9GNV - chains A and B; structure by X-ray diffraction, 2.18 A resolution.

Chain A:
Molecule: Sentrin-specific protease 5
Organism: Homo sapiens
Notes: EC 3.4.22.-
UniProt: Q96HI0 (SENP5_HUMAN); numbering as in UniProt (aligned over 568-755)
Chain sequence (207 residues; each row starts with the number of its first residue):
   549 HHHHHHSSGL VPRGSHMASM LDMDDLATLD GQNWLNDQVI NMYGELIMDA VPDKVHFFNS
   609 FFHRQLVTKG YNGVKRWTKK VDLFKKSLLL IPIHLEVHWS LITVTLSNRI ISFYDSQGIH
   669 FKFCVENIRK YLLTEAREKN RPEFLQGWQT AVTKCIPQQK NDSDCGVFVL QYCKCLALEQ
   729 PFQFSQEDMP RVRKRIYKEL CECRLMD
Not modelled in the structure: 549-567
Construct notes: expression tag (549-567)
UniProt features mapped onto this chain:
  - active site: His646, Asp663, Cys713
  - mutagenesis: Cys713 (C713A: Abolishes enzymatic activity)
What the authors report for this chain:
  - catalytic residues: Cys713
  - specificity-determining residues: Arg624
  - mutagenesis - N607A, K627A: decreased catalytic activity on SUMO1
  - mutagenesis - R624A: unchanged catalytic activity on SUMO1 substrates
  - mutagenesis - R624A, R624A/K627A, C713A: decreased catalytic activity on endogenous SUMO2 conjugates
  - mutagenesis - N607A: abolished catalytic activity on SUMO2 substrates
  - mutagenesis - R624A, K627A: decreased catalytic activity on SUMO2 substrates

Chain B:
Molecule: Small ubiquitin-related modifier 1
UniProt: P63165 (SUMO1_HUMAN); residue numbers follow UniProt; this construct covers 19-96
Chain sequence (80 residues; row label = number of the first residue in the row):
    18 MGEYIKLKVI GQDSSEIHFK VKMTTHLKKL KESYCQRQGV PMNSLRFLFE GQRIADNHTP
    78 KELGMEEEDV IEVYQEQTGX
Not modelled in the structure: 18-19
Construct notes: initiating methionine (18); expression tag (97)
Modified / non-standard residues: AYE (prop-2-en-1-amine) at position 97
UniProt features mapped onto this chain:
  - region: Lys37 to Met40 (Microbial infection: Interaction with Tula hantavirus)
  - site: Phe36 (Interaction with PIAS2)
  - modified residue: Ser32 (Phosphoserine)
  - cross-link (Glycyl lysine isopeptide (Lys-Gly)): Lys23 (interchain with G-Cter in SUMO2), Lys25 (interchain with G-Cter in SUMO1), Lys37 (interchain with G-Cter in SUMO2), Lys39 (interchain with G-Cter in SUMO2), Lys45 (interchain with G-Cter in SUMO2), Lys46 (interchain with G-Cter in SUMO2)
  - mutagenesis: Phe36 (F36A: Abolishes binding to PIAS2)
What the authors report for this chain:
  - specificity-determining residues: Glu67
  - mutagenesis - E67D: increased catalytic activity with Sentrin-specific protease 5 (chain A)
  - mutagenesis - E67D (Kd 87.2 uM): increased binding to Sentrin-specific protease 5 (chain A)
  - mutagenesis - E67D: increased catalytic activity on RanGAP1 conjugates

Interface between chain A and chain B:
Contacting residue pairs (50; chain A residue first):
  Trp582(A) - Gly96(B)
  Trp582(A) - AYE_97(B)
  Leu583(A) - Thr95(B)
  Leu583(A) - Gly96(B)  hydrogen bond (backbone-backbone)
  Asn584(A) - Glu93(B)  hydrogen bond
  Asn584(A) - Gln94(B)
  Asn584(A) - Thr95(B)
  Asp585(A) - Arg63(B)  salt bridge
  Asp585(A) - Glu93(B)
  Asp585(A) - Gln94(B)  hydrogen bond (side chain-backbone)
  Gln586(A) - Arg63(B)
  Gln586(A) - Arg70(B)
  Asn607(A) - Gly68(B)  hydrogen bond (side chain-backbone)
  Ser608(A) - Gln94(B)  hydrogen bond
  Phe609(A) - Arg63(B)
  Phe609(A) - Leu65(B)  hydrophobic
  Phe609(A) - Tyr91(B)  hydrophobic
  Phe609(A) - Gln92(B)
  Phe609(A) - Gln94(B)
  Arg612(A) - Gln29(B)
  Gln613(A) - Gln29(B)
  Gln613(A) - Glu89(B)  hydrogen bond
  Gln613(A) - Tyr91(B)  hydrogen bond
  Thr616(A) - Gln29(B)  hydrogen bond
  Lys617(A) - Ile27(B)
  Lys617(A) - Gly28(B)  hydrogen bond (side chain-backbone)
  Lys617(A) - Gln29(B)  hydrogen bond
  Lys617(A) - Glu89(B)  salt bridge
  Arg624(A) - Glu67(B)
  Trp625(A) - Leu65(B)  hydrophobic
  Trp625(A) - Glu67(B)
  Trp625(A) - Gly68(B)
  Trp625(A) - Tyr91(B)
  Lys627(A) - Glu67(B)  salt bridge
  His642(A) - Gln94(B)
  His642(A) - Thr95(B)  hydrogen bond (side chain-backbone)
  Glu644(A) - Thr95(B)
  Val645(A) - Gly96(B)
  Val645(A) - AYE_97(B)
  His646(A) - Gly96(B)
  His646(A) - AYE_97(B)
  Trp647(A) - Gln94(B)
  Trp647(A) - Thr95(B)
  Trp647(A) - Gly96(B)
  Gln707(A) - AYE_97(B)
  Asp710(A) - AYE_97(B)
  Ser711(A) - AYE_97(B)
  Asp712(A) - AYE_97(B)
  Cys713(A) - Gly96(B)
  Cys713(A) - AYE_97(B)  covalent bond
Other interface residues (no listed pair), chain A (26 interface residues in all): Asp573
Other interface residues (no listed pair), chain B (18 interface residues in all): Ser31, Phe66
From the paper, about this interface:
  - pairs named by the authors: Asn607(A)-Gly68(B) (hydrogen bond)
  - interface residues, chain A: Trp582(A), Trp647(A), Cys713(A)

Summary:
26 residues of chain A face 18 of chain B across their interface; the contacts include 1 covalent bond, 11
hydrogen bonds and 3 salt bridges. Polar contacts include Asp585(A)-Arg63(B), Lys617(A)-Glu89(B) and
Lys627(A)-Glu67(B). The authors report a hydrogen bond between Asn607(A) and Gly68(B). From the paper: the
catalytic residue Cys713(A); R624A, R624A/K627A and C713A of chain A reduce catalytic activity on endogenous
SUMO2 conjugates; 6 substitutions were tested in all.
Here chain A is Sentrin-specific protease 5 (Homo sapiens) and chain B is Small ubiquitin-related modifier 1.
Entry 9GNV (Human SENP5 in complex with SUMO1) was determined by X-ray diffraction (same publication as 9GNN
and 9GNX).
